PDB entry 3RDZ | X-ray diffraction, 2.26 A resolution | chains A and C

[Chain A]
Molecule: Cationic trypsin
From: Bos taurus
Notes: EC 3.4.21.4
UniProtKB: P00760 (TRY1_BOVIN); residues 19-241 here correspond to UniProt positions 24-246 (UniProt number = residue number + 5)
Amino-acid sequence (223 residues; numbered 19 to 241; the number before each row is that of its first residue):
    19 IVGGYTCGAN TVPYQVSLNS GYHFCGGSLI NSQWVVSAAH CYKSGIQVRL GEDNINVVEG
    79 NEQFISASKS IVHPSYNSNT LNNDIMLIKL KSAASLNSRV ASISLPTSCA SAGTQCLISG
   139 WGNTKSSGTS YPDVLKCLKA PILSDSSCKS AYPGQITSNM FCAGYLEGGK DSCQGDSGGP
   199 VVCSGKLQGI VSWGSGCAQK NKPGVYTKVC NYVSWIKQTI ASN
Not modelled in the structure: 115-117
Cystine bridges: Cys25-Cys155, Cys43-Cys59, Cys127-Cys228, Cys134-Cys201, Cys166-Cys180, Cys191-Cys215
Bound ions: Ca2+: Glu70, Asn72, Val75, Glu80
UniProt features mapped onto this chain:
  - active site (Charge relay system): His58, Asp102, Ser195
  - binding site (Ca(2+)): Glu70, Asn72, Val75, Glu80
  - binding site (substrate): Asp189, Ser190, Gln192, Gly193, Ser195

[Chain C]
Molecule: BWI-1=PROTEASE inhibitor/trypsin inhibitor
From: Fagopyrum esculentum
UniProtKB: Q9S9F3 (Q9S9F3_FAGES); residues 1-69 here = UniProt positions 1-69
Amino-acid sequence (79 residues; each row starts with the number of its first residue; numbers below 1 keep their minus sign (Met-9 is residue -9)):
    -9 MRGSHHHHHH LRQCSGKQEW PELVGERGSK AAKIIENENE DVRAIVLPEG SAVPRDLRCD
    51 RVWVFVDERG VVVDTPVVM
Not modelled in the structure: -9 to 2
Differences from the reference sequence: expression tag (-9 to 0)
Cystine bridges: Cys4-Cys49
Reported in the primary citation:
  - conformationally variable residues (side-chain flip): Trp53
  - contacts within the chain: Arg51-Trp53 (cation-pi contact)
  - mutagenesis - P44T, P44T/W53R: increased binding to Cationic trypsin (chain A)
  - mutagenesis - W53F, W53R: decreased binding to Cationic trypsin (chain A)

[Interface between chain A and chain C]
Contacting residue pairs (40):
  Tyr40(A) with Leu47(C); Arg48(C); Cys49(C), hydrogen bond (side chain-backbone)
  His41(A) with Leu47(C)
  Phe42(A) with Asp46(C); Leu47(C), hydrogen bond (backbone-backbone)
  Cys43(A) with Asp46(C)
  His58(A) with Pro44(C); Arg45(C); Asp46(C), salt bridge
  Thr147(A) with Met69(C)
  Tyr149(A) with Leu47(C); Met69(C)
  Asp189(A) with Arg45(C), salt bridge
  Ser190(A) with Arg45(C), hydrogen bond
  Cys191(A) with Arg45(C)
  Gln192(A) with Val43(C); Pro44(C), hydrogen bond (side chain-backbone); Arg45(C); Asp46(C); Trp53(C); Met69(C)
  Gly193(A) with Arg45(C), hydrogen bond (backbone-backbone); Asp46(C); Leu47(C)
  Asp194(A) with Arg45(C), hydrogen bond (backbone-backbone)
  Ser195(A) with Arg45(C), hydrogen bond (backbone-backbone); Asp46(C), hydrogen bond (side chain-backbone)
  Ser210(A) with Pro44(C); Arg45(C), hydrogen bond (backbone-backbone)
  Trp211(A) with Ala42(C), hydrophobic; Val43(C); Arg45(C)
  Gly212(A) with Ala42(C); Val43(C), hydrogen bond (backbone-backbone); Arg45(C)
  Ser213(A) with Gly40(C), hydrogen bond (side chain-backbone)
  Gly214(A) with Arg45(C), hydrogen bond (backbone-side chain)
  Cys215(A) with Arg45(C)
  Gly222(A) with Arg45(C)
Interface residues without a listed pair, chain A (26 interface residues in all): Leu99, Gln173, Val209, Pro221, Tyr224
Interface residues without a listed pair, chain C (13 interface residues in all): Ser41, Asp50
From the paper, about this interface:
  - interface residues, chain C: Arg45(C)

[In short]
26 residues of chain A face 13 of chain C across their interface; the contacts include 12 hydrogen bonds and 2
salt bridges. Polar pairs include His58(A)-Asp46(C), Asp189(A)-Arg45(C) and Tyr40(A)-Cys49(C). From the paper:
P44T and P44T/W53R of chain C increase binding to Cationic trypsin (chain A); the interface residue Arg45(C);
4 substitutions were tested in all.
Chain A is Cationic trypsin (Bos taurus) and chain C is BWI-1=PROTEASE inhibitor/trypsin inhibitor (Fagopyrum
esculentum); the structure, Crystal Structure of rBTI-trypsin complex at 2.26 angstrom resolution, was
determined by X-ray diffraction (same publication as 3RDY).
